3S1W - chains C and D of the 5 polymer chains in the assembly; structure by X-ray diffraction, 1.80 A resolution.

# Chain C (and D)
Protein: Probable transaldolase
From: Thermoplasma acidophilum
Notes: EC 2.2.1.2; chain D of this document is another copy of the same molecule, construct and numbering; everything in this record applies to it too
Reference sequence: Q9HKI3 (TAL_THEAC); residue numbers follow UniProt; this construct covers 1-223
Amino-acid sequence (223 residues; each row starts with the number of its first residue):
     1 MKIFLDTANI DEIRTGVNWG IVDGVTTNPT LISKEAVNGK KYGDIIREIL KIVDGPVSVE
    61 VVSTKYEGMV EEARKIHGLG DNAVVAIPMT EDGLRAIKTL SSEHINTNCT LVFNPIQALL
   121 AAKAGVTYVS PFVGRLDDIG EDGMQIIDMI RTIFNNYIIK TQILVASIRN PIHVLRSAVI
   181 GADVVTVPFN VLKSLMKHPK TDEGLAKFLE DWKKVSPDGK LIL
Construct notes: engineered mutation Ala86 (Lys in Q9HKI3)
Residues lining bound ligands: citrate anion (FLC): Asp6, Asn28, Phe132, Arg135, Ala166, Ser167, Ile168, Arg169

# How chain C and chain D interact
Contacting residue pairs (82; chain C residue first):
  Asn28(C) - Phe208(D)
  Pro29(C) - Phe208(D)
  Pro29(C) - Trp212(D)  hydrophobic
  Thr30(C) - Phe208(D)
  Thr30(C) - Asp211(D)  hydrogen bond
  Ile32(C) - Trp212(D)  hydrophobic
  Ser33(C) - Asp211(D)
  Ser33(C) - Val215(D)
  Ala36(C) - Val215(D)  hydrophobic
  Tyr42(C) - Trp212(D)  hydrophobic
  Tyr42(C) - Val215(D)
  Tyr42(C) - Ser216(D)
  Tyr42(C) - Lys220(D)
  Tyr42(C) - Leu221(D)  hydrophobic
  Tyr42(C) - Ile222(D)  hydrogen bond (side chain-backbone)
  Arg47(C) - Leu223(D)  hydrogen bond (side chain-backbone)
  Glu60(C) - Phe208(D)
  Glu60(C) - Leu221(D)
  Val62(C) - Leu209(D)
  Val62(C) - Trp212(D)  hydrophobic
  Val62(C) - Gly219(D)
  Val62(C) - Lys220(D)
  Val62(C) - Leu221(D)  hydrophobic
  Thr64(C) - Leu209(D)
  Glu72(C) - Leu221(D)
  Lys75(C) - Leu223(D)
  Ile76(C) - Leu221(D)  hydrophobic
  Ile76(C) - Leu223(D)  hydrophobic
  Leu79(C) - Leu223(D)
  Met89(C) - Met196(D)
  Met89(C) - Thr201(D)
  Thr90(C) - Leu205(D)
  Glu91(C) - Trp19(D)
  Glu91(C) - Lys193(D)  salt bridge
  Glu91(C) - Met196(D)
  Leu94(C) - Ile21(D)  hydrophobic
  Leu94(C) - Met196(D)  hydrophobic
  Arg95(C) - Asn18(D)
  Arg95(C) - Trp19(D)
  Lys98(C) - Gly20(D)
  Leu111(C) - Thr201(D)  hydrogen bond (backbone-side chain)
  Leu111(C) - Gly204(D)
  Leu111(C) - Leu205(D)
  Leu111(C) - Phe208(D)  hydrophobic
  Phe113(C) - His198(D)
  Phe113(C) - Lys200(D)
  Phe113(C) - Thr201(D)
  Asn114(C) - His198(D)
  Pro115(C) - Leu175(D)  hydrophobic
  Ile116(C) - Val174(D)  hydrophobic
  Ile116(C) - Leu175(D)  hydrophobic
  Ile116(C) - Ala178(D)  hydrophobic
  Ile116(C) - Leu195(D)  hydrophobic
  Gln117(C) - Leu195(D)
  Gln117(C) - Met196(D)  hydrogen bond (side chain-backbone)
  Gln117(C) - Lys197(D)
  Gln117(C) - His198(D)
  Gln117(C) - Thr201(D)  hydrogen bond
  Leu119(C) - Met1(D)  hydrophobic
  Leu120(C) - Ile3(D)  hydrophobic
  Leu120(C) - Leu195(D)
  Leu120(C) - Met196(D)  hydrophobic
  Lys123(C) - Met1(D)  hydrogen bond (side chain-backbone)
  Lys123(C) - Lys2(D)
  Lys123(C) - Ile3(D)
  Lys123(C) - Asp23(D)  salt bridge
  Arg135(C) - Lys200(D)
  Arg135(C) - Gly204(D)
  Ile139(C) - Lys200(D)
  Met149(C) - Leu175(D)  hydrophobic
  Thr152(C) - Val179(D)
  Ile153(C) - Ala178(D)  hydrophobic
  Ile153(C) - Val179(D)
  Asn156(C) - Ala178(D)  hydrogen bond (side chain-backbone)
  Asn156(C) - Val179(D)  hydrogen bond (side chain-backbone)
  Asn156(C) - Ile180(D)
  Asn156(C) - Gly181(D)
  Tyr157(C) - Met1(D)  hydrogen bond
  Tyr157(C) - Ser177(D)  hydrogen bond (side chain-backbone)
  Tyr157(C) - Ala178(D)  hydrogen bond (side chain-backbone)
  Tyr157(C) - Gly181(D)
  Tyr157(C) - Ala182(D)  hydrogen bond (side chain-backbone)
Other interface residues (no listed pair), chain C (43 interface residues in all): Gly43, Ile46, Val61, Pro88, Phe132, Leu136
Other interface residues (no listed pair), chain D (37 interface residues in all): Lys207

# Summary
43 residues of chain C face 37 of chain D across their interface; the contacts include 13 hydrogen bonds and 2
salt bridges. Polar contacts include Glu91(C)-Lys193(D), Lys123(C)-Asp23(D) and Thr30(C)-Asp211(D). Bound to
chain C: citrate anion.
Chain C and chain D are both Probable transaldolase (Thermoplasma acidophilum); the structure, Transaldolase
variant Lys86Ala from Thermoplasma acidophilum in complex with glycerol and citrate, was determined by X-ray
diffraction (same publication as 3S0C, 3S1U, 3S1V and 3S1X).
